3OQ7 - chain A; structure by X-ray diffraction, 1.71 A resolution.

== Chain A ==
Name: HIV-1 Protease
From: Human immunodeficiency virus 1
UniProtKB: Q000H7 (Q000H7_9HIV1); numbering as in UniProt (aligned over 1-99)
Amino-acid sequence (99 residues; numbered 1 to 99; the number before each row is that of its first residue):
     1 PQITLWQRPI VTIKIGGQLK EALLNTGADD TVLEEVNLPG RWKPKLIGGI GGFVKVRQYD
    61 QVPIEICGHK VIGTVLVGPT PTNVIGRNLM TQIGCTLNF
Differences from the reference sequence: conflict N25 (Asp in Q000H7), E35 (Asp in Q000H7), V36 (Ile in Q000H7), L46 (Met in Q000H7)
What the authors report for this chain:
  - conformationally variable residues (loop rearrangement): I50

== Summary ==
The paper reports conformational variability at I50.
Chain A is HIV-1 Protease (Human immunodeficiency virus 1); the structure, Crystal Structures of
Multidrug-Resistant Clinical Isolate 769 HIV-1 Protease Variants, was determined by X-ray diffraction,
deposited together with 3OQA, 3OQD and 3PJ6.
